PDB entry 7ONL | electron microscopy, 3.90 A resolution | chains D and E of the 7 polymer chains in the assembly

== Chain D (and E) ==
Name: Small-conductance mechanosensitive channel
Organism: Escherichia coli (strain K12)
Notes: chain E of this document is another copy of the same molecule, construct and numbering; everything in this record applies to it too
UniProt: P0C0S1 (MSCS_ECOLI); residue numbers follow UniProt; this construct covers 1-286
Amino-acid sequence (294 residues; row label = number of the first residue in the row):
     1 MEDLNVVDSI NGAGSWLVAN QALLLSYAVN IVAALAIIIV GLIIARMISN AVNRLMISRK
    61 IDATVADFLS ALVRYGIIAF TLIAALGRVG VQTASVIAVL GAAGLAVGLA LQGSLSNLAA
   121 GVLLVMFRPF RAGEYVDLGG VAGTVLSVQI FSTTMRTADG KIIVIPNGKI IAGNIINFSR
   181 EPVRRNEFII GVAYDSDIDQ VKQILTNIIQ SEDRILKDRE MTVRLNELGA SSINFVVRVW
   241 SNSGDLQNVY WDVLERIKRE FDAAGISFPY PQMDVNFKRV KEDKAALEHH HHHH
Disordered / not traced: 1-18, 280-294
Differences from the reference sequence: expression tag (287-294)

== Chain D / chain E interface ==
Contacting residue pairs (83):
  Leu25(D) - Asn20(E)
  Val29(D) - Tyr27(E)
  Ile37(D) - Val91(E)  hydrophobic
  Phe80(D) - Ser95(E)
  Phe80(D) - Val99(E)  hydrophobic
  Ile83(D) - Ser95(E)
  Ala84(D) - Val91(E)  hydrophobic
  Ala84(D) - Gln92(E)
  Arg88(D) - Gly90(E)
  Ile97(D) - Ala94(E)  hydrophobic
  Leu100(D) - Ser95(E)
  Gly104(D) - Ala102(E)
  Leu105(D) - Ala102(E)  hydrophobic
  Leu105(D) - Leu105(E)  hydrophobic
  Gly108(D) - Ala106(E)
  Leu109(D) - Leu109(E)  hydrophobic
  Gln112(D) - Leu109(E)
  Leu115(D) - Ala110(E)  hydrophobic
  Ser116(D) - Ala110(E)
  Ala119(D) - Leu111(E)  hydrophobic
  Val122(D) - Val65(E)  hydrophobic
  Leu123(D) - Ser114(E)
  Leu123(D) - Phe151(E)  hydrophobic
  Met126(D) - Asp62(E)
  Phe127(D) - Phe151(E)  hydrophobic
  Ile171(D) - Pro166(E)
  Gly173(D) - Pro166(E)
  Asn174(D) - Val141(E)
  Asn174(D) - Ile163(E)
  Asn174(D) - Val164(E)
  Asn174(D) - Ile165(E)
  Asn174(D) - Lys169(E)  hydrogen bond
  Ile175(D) - Ile162(E)
  Ile175(D) - Ile163(E)
  Ile175(D) - Val164(E)  hydrogen bond (backbone-backbone)
  Ile176(D) - Ile162(E)
  Ile176(D) - Ile163(E)  hydrophobic
  Asn177(D) - Ile162(E)  hydrogen bond (backbone-backbone)
  Phe178(D) - Lys161(E)
  Glu181(D) - Arg156(E)  salt bridge
  Glu181(D) - Gly160(E)
  Glu181(D) - Ile162(E)
  Arg184(D) - Asp159(E)
  Arg185(D) - Ala158(E)
  Arg185(D) - Asp159(E)  salt bridge
  Tyr194(D) - Lys258(E)  hydrogen bond (backbone-side chain)
  Tyr194(D) - Phe268(E)  hydrophobic
  Tyr194(D) - Tyr270(E)  hydrophobic
  Ile198(D) - Lys258(E)
  Ile198(D) - Arg259(E)
  Asp199(D) - Arg259(E)  salt bridge
  Arg224(D) - Trp251(E)
  Arg224(D) - Asp252(E)
  Leu225(D) - Trp251(E)
  Leu225(D) - Leu254(E)  hydrophobic
  Asn226(D) - Tyr250(E)
  Asn226(D) - Trp251(E)
  Asn226(D) - Leu254(E)
  Glu227(D) - Leu254(E)
  Leu228(D) - Leu254(E)  hydrophobic
  Leu228(D) - Phe268(E)  hydrophobic
  Ala230(D) - Tyr270(E)
  Ala230(D) - Pro271(E)
  Ser231(D) - Pro271(E)
  Trp240(D) - Ala158(E)
  Gln272(D) - Tyr270(E)
  Gln272(D) - Pro271(E)
  Met273(D) - Pro271(E)
  Met273(D) - Met273(E)  hydrophobic
  Asp274(D) - Pro271(E)
  Asp274(D) - Gln272(E)
  Asp274(D) - Met273(E)  hydrogen bond (backbone-backbone)
  Val275(D) - Met273(E)
  Asn276(D) - Gln272(E)  hydrogen bond
  Asn276(D) - Met273(E)  hydrogen bond (backbone-backbone)
  Asn276(D) - Asp274(E)
  Asn276(D) - Val275(E)
  Phe277(D) - Val275(E)  hydrophobic
  Phe277(D) - Phe277(E)  hydrophobic
  Lys278(D) - Val275(E)  hydrogen bond (backbone-backbone)
  Lys278(D) - Asn276(E)
  Lys278(D) - Phe277(E)  hydrogen bond (backbone-backbone)
  Arg279(D) - Phe277(E)
Other interface residues (no listed pair), chain D (59 interface residues in all): Gly101, Val125, Arg180, Val183, Glu187, Thr222, Ile233, Val236, Arg238
Other interface residues (no listed pair), chain E (53 interface residues in all): Leu23, Val96, Ala98, Gln112, Asn117, Asn248, Pro269, Lys278

== Summary ==
The interface between chain D and chain E involves 59 residues on one side and 53 on the other, with 9
hydrogen bonds and 3 salt bridges. Polar contacts include Glu181(D)-Arg156(E), Arg185(D)-Asp159(E) and
Asp199(D)-Arg259(E).
Chain D and chain E are both Small-conductance mechanosensitive channel (Escherichia coli (strain K12)); the
structure, Mechanosensitive channel MscS solubilized with DDM in closed conformation, was determined by
electron microscopy together with 7ONJ, 7OO0, 7OO6, 7OO8 and 7OOA from the same study.
